Entry 5M3M (electron microscopy, 4.00 A resolution); this record covers chains A and B of the 14 polymer chains in the assembly.

== Chain A ==
Protein: DNA-directed RNA polymerase I subunit RPA190
From: Saccharomyces cerevisiae (strain ATCC 204508 / S288c)
Notes: EC 2.7.7.6
UniProt: P10964 (RPA1_YEAST); residues 1-1664 here = UniProt positions 1-1664
Chain sequence (1664 residues; row label = number of the first residue in the row):
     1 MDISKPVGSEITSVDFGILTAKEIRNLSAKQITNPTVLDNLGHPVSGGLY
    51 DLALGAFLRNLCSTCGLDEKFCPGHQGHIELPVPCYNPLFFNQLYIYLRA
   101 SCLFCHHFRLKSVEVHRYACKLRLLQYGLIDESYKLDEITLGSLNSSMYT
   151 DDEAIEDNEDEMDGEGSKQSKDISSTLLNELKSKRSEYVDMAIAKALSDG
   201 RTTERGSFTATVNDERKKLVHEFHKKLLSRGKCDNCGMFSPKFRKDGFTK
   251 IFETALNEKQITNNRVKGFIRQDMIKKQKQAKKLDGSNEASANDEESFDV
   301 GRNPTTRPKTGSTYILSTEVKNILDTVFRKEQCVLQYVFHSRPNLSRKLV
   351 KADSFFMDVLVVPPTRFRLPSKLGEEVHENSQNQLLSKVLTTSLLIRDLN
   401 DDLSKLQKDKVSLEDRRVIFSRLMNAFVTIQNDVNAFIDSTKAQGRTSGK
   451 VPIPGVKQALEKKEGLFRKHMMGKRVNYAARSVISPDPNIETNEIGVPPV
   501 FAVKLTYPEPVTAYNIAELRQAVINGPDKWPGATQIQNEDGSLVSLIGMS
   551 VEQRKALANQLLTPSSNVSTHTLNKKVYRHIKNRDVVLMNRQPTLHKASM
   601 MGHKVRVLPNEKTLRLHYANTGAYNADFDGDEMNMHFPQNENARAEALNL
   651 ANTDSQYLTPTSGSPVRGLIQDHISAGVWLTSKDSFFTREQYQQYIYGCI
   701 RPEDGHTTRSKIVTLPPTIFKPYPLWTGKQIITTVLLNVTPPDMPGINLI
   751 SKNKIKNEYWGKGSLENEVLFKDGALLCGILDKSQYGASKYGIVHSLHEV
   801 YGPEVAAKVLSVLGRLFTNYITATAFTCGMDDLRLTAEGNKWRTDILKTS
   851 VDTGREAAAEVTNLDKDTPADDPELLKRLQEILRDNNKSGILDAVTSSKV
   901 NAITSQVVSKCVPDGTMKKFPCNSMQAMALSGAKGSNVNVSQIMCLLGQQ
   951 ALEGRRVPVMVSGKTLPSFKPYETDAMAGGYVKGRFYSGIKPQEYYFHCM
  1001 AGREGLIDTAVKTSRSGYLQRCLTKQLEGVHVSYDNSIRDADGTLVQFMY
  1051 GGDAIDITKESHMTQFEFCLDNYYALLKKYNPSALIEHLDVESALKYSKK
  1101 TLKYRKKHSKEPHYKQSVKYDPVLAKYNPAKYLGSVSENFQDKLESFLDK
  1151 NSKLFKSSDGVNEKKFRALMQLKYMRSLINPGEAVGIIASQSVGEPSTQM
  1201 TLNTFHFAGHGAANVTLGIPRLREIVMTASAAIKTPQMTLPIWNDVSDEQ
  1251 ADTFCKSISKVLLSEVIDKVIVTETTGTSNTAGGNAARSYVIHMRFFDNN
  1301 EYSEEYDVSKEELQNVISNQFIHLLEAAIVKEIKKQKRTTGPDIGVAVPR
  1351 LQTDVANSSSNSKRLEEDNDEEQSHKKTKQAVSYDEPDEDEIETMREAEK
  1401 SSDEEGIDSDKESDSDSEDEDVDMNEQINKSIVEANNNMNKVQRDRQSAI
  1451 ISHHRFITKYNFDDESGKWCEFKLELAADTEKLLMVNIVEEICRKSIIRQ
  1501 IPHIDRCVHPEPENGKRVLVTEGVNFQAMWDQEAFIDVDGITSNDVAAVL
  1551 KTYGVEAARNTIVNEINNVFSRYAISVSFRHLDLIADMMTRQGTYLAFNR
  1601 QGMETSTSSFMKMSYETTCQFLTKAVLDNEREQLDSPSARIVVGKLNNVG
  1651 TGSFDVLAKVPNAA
Unresolved in the structure: 142-173, 274-311, 1011-1016, 1206-1212, 1277-1285, 1338-1440, 1658-1664
Ion coordination: Zn2+ site 1: C65, C72; Zn2+ site 2: C102, F104, C105, H106
Curated features (UniProtKB/Swiss-Prot):
  - region: P992 to E1004 (Bridging helix)
  - binding site (Zn(2+)): C62, C65, C72, H75, C102, C105, C233, C236
  - binding site (Mg(2+)): D627, D629, D631
  - modified residue (Phosphoserine): S889, S1636

== Chain B ==
Protein: DNA-directed RNA polymerase I subunit RPA135
From: Saccharomyces cerevisiae (strain ATCC 204508 / S288c)
Notes: EC 2.7.7.6
UniProt: P22138 (RPA2_YEAST); residues 1-1203 here = UniProt positions 1-1203
Chain sequence (1203 residues; numbered 1 to 1203; the number before each row is that of its first residue):
     1 MSKVIKPPGQARTADFRTLERESRFINPPKDKSAFPLLQEAVQPHIGSFN
    51 ALTEGPDGGLLNLGVKDIGEKVIFDGKPLNSEDEISNSGYLGNKLSVSVE
   101 QVSIAKPMSNDGVSSAVERKVYPSESRQRLTSYRGKLLLKLKWSVNNGEE
   151 NLFEVRDCGGLPVMLQSNRCHLNKMSPYELVQHKEESDEIGGYFIVNGIE
   201 KLIRMLIVQRRNHPMAIIRPSFANRGASYSHYGIQIRSVRPDQTSQTNVL
   251 HYLNDGQVTFRFSWRKNEYLVPVVMILKALCHTSDREIFDGIIGNDVKDS
   301 FLTDRLELLLRGFKKRYPHLQNRTQVLQYLGDKFRVVFQASPDQSDLEVG
   351 QEVLDRIVLVHLGKDGSQDKFRMLLFMIRKLYSLVAGECSPDNPDATQHQ
   401 EVLLGGFLYGMILKEKIDEYLQNIIAQVRMDINRGMAINFKDKRYMSRVL
   451 MRVNENIGSKMQYFLSTGNLVSQSGLDLQQVSGYTVVAEKINFYRFISHF
   501 RMVHRGSFFAQLKTTTVRKLLPESWGFLCPVHTPDGSPCGLLNHFAHKCR
   551 ISTQQSDVSRIPSILYSLGVAPASHTFAAGPSLCCVQIDGKIIGWVSHEQ
   601 GKIIADTLRYWKVEGKTPGLPIDLEIGYVPPSTRGQYPGLYLFGGHSRML
   651 RPVRYLPLDKEDIVGPFEQVYMNIAVTPQEIQNNVHTHVEFTPTNILSIL
   701 ANLTPFSDFNQSPRNMYQCQMGKQTMGTPGVALCHRSDNKLYRLQTGQTP
   751 IVKANLYDDYGMDNFPNGFNAVVAVISYTGYDMDDAMIINKSADERGFGY
   801 GTMYKTEKVDLALNRNRGDPITQHFGFGNDEWPKEWLEKLDEDGLPYIGT
   851 YVEEGDPICAYFDDTLNKTKIKTYHSSEPAYIEEVNLIGDESNKFQELQT
   901 VSIKYRIRRTPQIGDKFSSRHGQKGVCSRKWPTIDMPFSETGIQPDIIIN
   951 PHAFPSRMTIGMFVESLAGKAGALHGIAQDSTPWIFNEDDTPADYFGEQL
  1001 AKAGYNYHGNEPMYSGATGEELRADIYVGVVYYQRLRHMVNDKFQVRSTG
  1051 PVNSLTMQPVKGRKRHGGIRVGEMERDALIGHGTSFLLQDRLLNSSDYTQ
  1101 ASVCRECGSILTTQQSVPRIGSISTVCCRRCSMRFEDAKKLLTKSEDGEK
  1151 IFIDDSQIWEDGQGNKFVGGNETTTVAIPFVLKYLDSELSAMGIRLRYNV
  1201 EPK
Unresolved in the structure: 1-12, 81-87, 1062-1068, 1140-1150
Ion coordination: Zn2+: C1104, E1106, E1172
Curated features (UniProtKB/Swiss-Prot):
  - zinc finger: C1104 to C1131 (C4-type)
  - modified residue: S2 (N-acetylserine), S81 (Phosphoserine), S1156 (Phosphoserine)
  - mutagenesis: C1104 (C1104A: No effect; when associated with A-1107; A-1128 and A-1131), C1107 (C1107A: Lethal. Abolishes recruitment of RPA1 to Pol I. No effect; when associated with A-1104; A-1128 and A-1131), C1127 (C1127R: Responsible of suppression of RPA190-5 and RPA190-1 mutations), C1128 (C1128A: No effect; when associated with A-1104; A-1107 and A-1131), C1131 (C1131A: No effect; when associated with A-1104; A-1107 and A-1128)

== Chain A / chain B interface ==
Residue-residue contacts - 264 pairs, chain A then chain B:
  M1(A) with N1094(B), hydrogen bond (backbone-backbone); Y1098(B), hydrophobic
  K5(A) with Q1100(B), hydrogen bond
  V7(A) with Q1100(B); T1175(B); V1176(B), hydrophobic
  S9(A) with T1174(B), hydrogen bond; T1175(B); V1176(B); E1201(B)
  E10(A) with V1200(B); E1201(B), hydrogen bond (backbone-backbone)
  I11(A) with V1176(B), hydrophobic; I1178(B), hydrophobic; N1199(B)
  T12(A) with N1199(B), hydrogen bond (backbone-backbone); V1200(B); E1201(B)
  S13(A) with Y1198(B); N1199(B), hydrogen bond (backbone-backbone)
  V14(A) with R1197(B); Y1198(B), hydrophobic
  D15(A) with R1195(B); L1196(B); R1197(B), hydrogen bond (backbone-backbone); N1199(B), hydrogen bond
  F16(A) with R1195(B); L1196(B), hydrophobic
  G17(A) with I1194(B); R1195(B), hydrogen bond (backbone-backbone)
  I18(A) with G1193(B); R1195(B)
  L19(A) with R1130(B); G1193(B), hydrogen bond (backbone-backbone); I1194(B); R1195(B)
  E23(A) with R1130(B), salt bridge; R1195(B), salt bridge
  N26(A) with R1129(B); R1130(B), hydrogen bond (side chain-backbone); S1132(B)
  L27(A) with T1112(B); R1129(B); R1130(B)
  S28(A) with R1129(B)
  A29(A) with R1129(B)
  S63(A) with G1162(B)
  T64(A) with Q1114(B); R1129(B); D1161(B); G1162(B), hydrogen bond (backbone-backbone); Q1163(B)
  C65(A) with V1117(B)
  H75(A) with Q1114(B), hydrogen bond
  Q76(A) with S1187(B), hydrogen bond; S1190(B)
  N87(A) with M1192(B)
  L89(A) with M1192(B), hydrophobic
  P363(A) with S1187(B)
  P364(A) with S1187(B)
  F367(A) with L1055(B); K1183(B); Y1184(B), hydrophobic
  I438(A) with A1191(B)
  V456(A) with E1188(B); A1191(B), hydrophobic
  L460(A) with M1192(B), hydrophobic
  L466(A) with Y1184(B), hydrophobic
  R468(A) with E1073(B), salt bridge
  M471(A) with V1181(B), hydrophobic; L1185(B), hydrophobic
  M472(A) with G1072(B); E1073(B); R1076(B), hydrogen bond (backbone-side chain)
  G473(A) with V1071(B)
  K474(A) with Q1058(B); I1069(B); R1070(B); V1071(B), hydrogen bond (backbone-backbone); D1097(B), salt bridge
  R475(A) with P1059(B); V1060(B); K1061(B); I1069(B); R1070(B); S1096(B), hydrogen bond (backbone-side chain)
  V476(A) with P1059(B); I1069(B), hydrogen bond (backbone-backbone); V1071(B), hydrophobic; R1091(B)
  N477(A) with R1047(B), hydrogen bond; S1048(B); T1049(B); P1059(B); S1095(B)
  Y478(A) with R1047(B), hydrogen bond (backbone-backbone); S1048(B), hydrogen bond (backbone-backbone); T1049(B)
  A479(A) with V1046(B); R1047(B), hydrogen bond (backbone-backbone)
  A480(A) with Q1045(B); V1046(B), hydrophobic
  R481(A) with F1044(B); Q1045(B), hydrogen bond (backbone-backbone)
  S482(A) with F1044(B)
  P486(A) with Y781(B)
  D487(A) with Y781(B), hydrogen bond
  P488(A) with Y781(B)
  N489(A) with Y781(B), hydrogen bond
  V500(A) with F1044(B), hydrophobic
  F501(A) with F1044(B), hydrophobic
  L588(A) with R1091(B)
  N590(A) with E1075(B)
  Q592(A) with E1075(B), hydrogen bond
  K597(A) with H1082(B), hydrogen bond (backbone-side chain)
  M600(A) with L1079(B), hydrophobic; H1082(B), hydrogen bond (backbone-side chain)
  E611(A) with R929(B), salt bridge
  R615(A) with Y781(B); R929(B)
  Y618(A) with G780(B), hydrogen bond (side chain-backbone); Y781(B), hydrogen bond (side chain-backbone); M783(B); D784(B)
  D627(A) with D784(B)
  F628(A) with D784(B)
  D629(A) with K924(B), salt bridge
  E632(A) with N1041(B); D1042(B)
  H636(A) with R1091(B), hydrogen bond
  P638(A) with L1087(B), hydrophobic; D1090(B)
  Q639(A) with D1090(B)
  A643(A) with L1087(B); D1090(B)
  E646(A) with T1084(B); S1085(B), hydrogen bond (side chain-backbone); F1086(B), hydrogen bond (side chain-backbone); L1087(B), hydrogen bond (side chain-backbone)
  A647(A) with L1087(B)
  A651(A) with H1082(B)
  Q656(A) with H1082(B)
  I670(A) with M783(B); D784(B)
  Q671(A) with M783(B); D784(B), hydrogen bond (side chain-backbone)
  D672(A) with D782(B); M783(B); N950(B), hydrogen bond; H952(B), salt bridge
  H673(A) with M783(B), hydrogen bond
  S675(A) with H952(B), hydrogen bond
  W679(A) with R1023(B)
  I821(A) with S777(B); Y778(B)
  T822(A) with Y778(B); S1015(B), hydrogen bond (backbone-side chain)
  A823(A) with L1022(B)
  T824(A) with R1023(B), hydrogen bond
  A825(A) with S777(B); R1023(B), hydrogen bond (backbone-side chain)
  F826(A) with I776(B); S777(B), hydrogen bond (backbone-backbone); R1023(B)
  T827(A) with V775(B), hydrogen bond (side chain-backbone); D1025(B); I1026(B); Y1027(B)
  C828(A) with F963(B), hydrophobic; N1010(B); Y1027(B)
  M830(A) with F963(B), hydrophobic; L967(B), hydrophobic; Y1027(B), hydrophobic
  D831(A) with H1008(B); N1010(B)
  R834(A) with A993(B); Y1007(B); H1008(B)
  Q880(A) with S632(B); T633(B), hydrogen bond (side chain-backbone)
  R884(A) with T633(B), hydrogen bond (side chain-backbone); R634(B), hydrogen bond (side chain-backbone); G635(B)
  M917(A) with H1008(B)
  M925(A) with P955(B), hydrophobic
  M928(A) with H952(B)
  K934(A) with S956(B), hydrogen bond
  N939(A) with P955(B), hydrogen bond (side chain-backbone); M958(B)
  Q942(A) with M958(B)
  I943(A) with M958(B), hydrophobic
  P958(A) with P522(B)
  M960(A) with P522(B); E523(B)
  S962(A) with V670(B); Y671(B)
  K964(A) with V670(B), hydrogen bond (side chain-backbone); Y671(B), hydrogen bond (side chain-backbone); M672(B), hydrogen bond (side chain-backbone); N673(B), hydrogen bond
  T965(A) with P522(B)
  P967(A) with W525(B); Q669(B); N673(B); I674(B), hydrogen bond (backbone-backbone)
  S968(A) with I674(B); H686(B)
  G984(A) with E988(B)
  F986(A) with F709(B); N710(B); Q711(B); I960(B), hydrophobic
  Y987(A) with F709(B); A993(B)
  S988(A) with E988(B), hydrogen bond
  G989(A) with F709(B); E988(B)
  I990(A) with D708(B); W984(B), hydrogen bond (backbone-side chain)
  K991(A) with W984(B)
  P992(A) with W984(B)
  Q993(A) with V676(B); E680(B), hydrogen bond
  Y995(A) with V531(B); N715(B), hydrogen bond; W984(B), hydrophobic
  Y996(A) with L520(B); L521(B), hydrogen bond (side chain-backbone); W525(B), hydrophobic; P530(B), hydrophobic
  H998(A) with Q711(B); S712(B), hydrogen bond
  M1000(A) with L520(B)
  G1002(A) with S712(B)
  R1003(A) with R518(B); K519(B); L520(B); P530(B), hydrogen bond (side chain-backbone)
  L1006(A) with M716(B), hydrophobic
  I1007(A) with R518(B)
  A1010(A) with R518(B)
  I1187(A) with I1080(B), hydrophobic; G1081(B)
  K1482(A) with E307(B); L308(B)
  L1484(A) with D304(B); R305(B); L308(B), hydrophobic
  N1487(A) with R305(B), hydrogen bond
  V1626(A) with I1194(B), hydrophobic
  R1631(A) with N1199(B)
  I1641(A) with R1076(B)
  V1642(A) with P1179(B)
  V1643(A) with P1179(B)
  G1644(A) with Q1089(B); L1093(B)
  K1645(A) with Q1089(B)
  L1646(A) with S1085(B); F1086(B), hydrophobic; Q1089(B)
  N1647(A) with S1085(B), hydrogen bond
  T1651(A) with S1085(B), hydrogen bond (backbone-side chain); F1086(B)
Interface residues without a listed pair, chain A (174 interface residues in all): D2, G8, A53, M357, V361, R366, Q382, F437, K457, A459, H470, K504, L505, T594, T613, T621, N640, N642, L650, T818, G829, L833, R843, A933, E953, V957, V961, L966, K983, R985, C999, R1021, I1188, Q1191, C1619, L1622, G1650
Interface residues without a listed pair, chain B (164 interface residues in all): D255, S390, Q398, T515, C529, T533, C539, N543, Q636, P693, P713, T779, I913, V926, S928, P951, N987, A1017, K1043, S1054, T1056, M1074, D1077, A1078, L1092, Q1115, R1134, L1189, P1202, K1203

== Overview ==
174 residues of chain A face 164 of chain B across their interface, with 63 hydrogen bonds and 7 salt bridges.
Among the polar pairs are E23(A)-R1130(B), E23(A)-R1195(B) and R468(A)-E1073(B).
Chain A is DNA-directed RNA polymerase I subunit RPA190 and chain B is DNA-directed RNA polymerase I subunit
RPA135, both from Saccharomyces cerevisiae (strain ATCC 204508 / S288c); the structure, Free monomeric RNA
polymerase I at 4.0A resolution, was determined by electron microscopy together with 5M3F from the same study.
